8IUY - chains B and C of the 3 polymer chains in the assembly; structure by electron microscopy, 2.90 A resolution.

Chain B:
Name: 1H9 Fab heavy chain
Organism: Mus musculus
Notes: antibody fragment or engineered binder
Chain sequence (118 residues; row label = number of the first residue in the row):
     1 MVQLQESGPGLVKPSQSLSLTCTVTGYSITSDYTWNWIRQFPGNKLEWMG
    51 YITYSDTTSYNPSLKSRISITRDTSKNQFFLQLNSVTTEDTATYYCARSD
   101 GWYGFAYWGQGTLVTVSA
Cystine bridges: Cys22-Cys96

Chain C:
Name: 1H9 Fab light chain
Organism: Mus musculus
Notes: antibody fragment or engineered binder
Chain sequence (107 residues; row label = number of the first residue in the row):
     1 DIQMNQSPSSLSASLGDTITITCHASQNINVWLSWYQQKPGNIPKLLIYK
    51 AFDLHTGVPSRFSGSGSGTGFTLTISSLQPEDIATYYCQQGQTYPFTFGG
   101 GTKLEIK
Cystine bridges: Cys23-Cys88

Chain B / chain C interface:
Residue-residue contacts (21):
  Asn44(B) - Tyr87(C)  hydrogen bond (backbone-side chain)
  Leu46(B) - Tyr87(C)
  Leu46(B) - Phe98(C)  hydrophobic
  Trp48(B) - Pro95(C)
  Trp48(B) - Phe96(C)  hydrogen bond (side chain-backbone)
  Tyr51(B) - Tyr94(C)  hydrogen bond
  Pro62(B) - Pro95(C)
  Tyr95(B) - Ile43(C)  hydrophobic
  Trp102(B) - Trp32(C)
  Trp102(B) - Gly91(C)
  Trp102(B) - Gln92(C)
  Tyr103(B) - Tyr49(C)  hydrophobic
  Tyr103(B) - Lys50(C)  hydrogen bond
  Gly104(B) - Ser34(C)
  Gly104(B) - Tyr36(C)
  Phe105(B) - Tyr36(C)
  Phe105(B) - Phe96(C)  hydrophobic
  Phe105(B) - Phe98(C)  hydrophobic
  Trp108(B) - Pro44(C)
  Gly109(B) - Ile43(C)
  Gln110(B) - Ile43(C)
Other interface residues (no listed pair), chain B (15 interface residues in all): Ile38, Asn61
Other interface residues (no listed pair), chain C (17 interface residues in all): Gln38, Leu46, Gln89

In short:
15 residues of chain B face 17 of chain C across their interface; the contacts include 4 hydrogen bonds. Among
the polar pairs are Asn44(B)-Tyr87(C), Trp48(B)-Phe96(C) and Tyr51(B)-Tyr94(C).
Here chain B is 1H9 Fab heavy chain and chain C is 1H9 Fab light chain, both from Mus musculus. Entry 8IUY
(H7N9 HA-1H9 Fab) was determined by electron microscopy (same publication as 8IUX and 8IUZ).
